PDB entry 7KUE | electron microscopy, 3.50 A resolution | chains A and B of the 3 polymer chains in the assembly

== Chain A ==
Protein: Serine/threonine-protein kinase KIN28
From: Saccharomyces cerevisiae (strain ATCC 204508 / S288c)
Notes: EC 2.7.11.23
UniProt: P06242 (KIN28_YEAST); residue numbers follow UniProt; this construct covers 1-306
Chain sequence (306 residues; numbered 1 to 306; the number before each row is that of its first residue):
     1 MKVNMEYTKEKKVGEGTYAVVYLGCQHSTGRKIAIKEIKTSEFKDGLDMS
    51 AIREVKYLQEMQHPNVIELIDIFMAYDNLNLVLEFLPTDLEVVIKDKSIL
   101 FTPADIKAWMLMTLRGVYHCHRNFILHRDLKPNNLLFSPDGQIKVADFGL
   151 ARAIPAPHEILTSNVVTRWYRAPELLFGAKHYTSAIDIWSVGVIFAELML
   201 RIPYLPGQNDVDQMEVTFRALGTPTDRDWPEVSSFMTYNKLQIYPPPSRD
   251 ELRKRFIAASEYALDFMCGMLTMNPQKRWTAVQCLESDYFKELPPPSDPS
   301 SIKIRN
Not modelled in the structure: 1-5, 26-31, 42-43, 304-306
Modified positions: Thr162 (phosphothreonine; TPO)
Ligand contacts: ADP (adenosine-5'-diphosphate): Val13, Tyr18, Val21, Ala34, Leu83, Glu84, Phe85, Leu86, Asp129, Lys131, Asn133, Asn134, Leu136, Asp147
Curated features (UniProtKB/Swiss-Prot):
  - active site: Asp129 (Proton acceptor)
  - binding site (ATP): Val13 to Val21, Lys36
  - modified residue: Thr162 (Phosphothreonine)
From the paper describing this entry:
  - post-translational modification sites: Thr162

== Chain B ==
Protein: Cyclin CCL1
From: Saccharomyces cerevisiae (strain ATCC 204508 / S288c)
UniProt: P37366 (CCL1_YEAST); numbering as in UniProt (aligned over 1-393)
Chain sequence (393 residues; row label = number of the first residue in the row):
     1 MTDIQLNGKSTLDTPSATMSAKEKEAKLKSADENNKPPNYKRISDSQLYR
    51 HSSQYRMWSYTKDQLQEKRVDTNARAIAYIEENLLKFREAHNLTEEEIKV
   101 LEAKAIPLTMEEELDLVNFYAKKVQVIAQHLNLPTEVVATAISFFRRFFL
   151 ENSVMQIDPKSIVHTTIFLACKSENYFISVDSFAQKAKSTRDSVLKFEFK
   201 LLESLKFSLLNHHPYKPLHGFFLDIQNVLYGKVDLNYMGQIYDRCKKRIT
   251 AALLTDVVYFYTPPQITLATLLIEDEALVTRYLETKFPSREGSQESVPGN
   301 EKEEPQNDASTTEKNKEKSTESEEYSIDSAKLLTIIRECKSIIEDCKPPS
   351 TEEAKKIAAKNYYCQNPSTLIQKLKRKLNGEDTSSTVEKKQKT
Not modelled in the structure: 1-48, 77-109, 288-325, 345-393
Differences from the reference sequence: conflict Ser46 (Asp in P37366), Gln47 (Asp in P37366)

== Interface between chain A and chain B ==
Contacting residue pairs (32; chain A residue first):
  Thr40(A) - Phe199(B)
  Lys44(A) - Arg191(B)
  Asp45(A) - Phe168(B)
  Asp45(A) - Lys172(B)  salt bridge
  Asp45(A) - Val180(B)
  Gly46(A) - Leu195(B)
  Leu47(A) - Lys172(B)  hydrogen bond (backbone-side chain)
  Leu47(A) - Glu198(B)
  Leu47(A) - Phe199(B)  hydrophobic
  Leu47(A) - Leu202(B)  hydrophobic
  Met49(A) - Lys172(B)
  Met49(A) - Asn175(B)
  Ile52(A) - Lys172(B)
  Ile52(A) - Leu209(B)  hydrophobic
  Arg53(A) - Asn175(B)  hydrogen bond
  Lys56(A) - Ser173(B)  hydrogen bond (side chain-backbone)
  Lys56(A) - Leu209(B)
  Lys56(A) - Leu210(B)
  Gln59(A) - Arg56(B)  hydrogen bond (backbone-side chain)
  Glu60(A) - His51(B)
  Glu60(A) - Ser52(B)  hydrogen bond
  Glu60(A) - Arg56(B)
  Glu60(A) - Leu210(B)
  Gln62(A) - His51(B)
  Gln62(A) - Arg56(B)
  Ile72(A) - Phe207(B)
  Met74(A) - Phe199(B)  hydrophobic
  Asp77(A) - Phe199(B)
  Arg152(A) - Asn175(B)
  Glu159(A) - Glu174(B)
  Glu159(A) - Asn175(B)
  Thr162(A) - Asn175(B)
Other interface residues (no listed pair), chain A (19 interface residues in all): Tyr57
Other interface residues (no listed pair), chain B (21 interface residues in all): Ser53, Leu169, Glu203, His212

== In short ==
19 residues of chain A and 21 residues of chain B are in contact; the contacts include 5 hydrogen bonds and 1
salt bridge. Polar contacts include Asp45(A)-Lys172(B), Leu47(A)-Lys172(B) and Arg53(A)-Asn175(B). Ligands of
chain A: ADP. From UniProt: active-site residue Asp129(A) and 10 ATP-binding residues on chain A. From the
paper: a modification site at Thr162(A).
Chain A is Serine/threonine-protein kinase KIN28 and chain B is Cyclin CCL1, both from Saccharomyces
cerevisiae (strain ATCC 204508 / S288c); the structure, CryoEM structure of Yeast TFIIK (Kin28/Ccl1/Tfb3)
Complex, was determined by electron microscopy, deposited together with 6XI8.
